PDB entry 1NMO | X-ray diffraction, 2.20 A resolution | chains E and F of the 6 polymer chains in the assembly

# Chain E (and F)
Molecule: Hypothetical protein ybgI
From: Escherichia coli, Escherichia coli O157:H7
Notes: chain F of this document is another copy of the same molecule, construct and numbering; everything in this record applies to it too
UniProtKB: P75743 (YBGI_ECOLI); residues 1-247 here = UniProt positions 1-247
Amino-acid sequence (247 residues; numbered 1 to 247; the number before each row is that of its first residue):
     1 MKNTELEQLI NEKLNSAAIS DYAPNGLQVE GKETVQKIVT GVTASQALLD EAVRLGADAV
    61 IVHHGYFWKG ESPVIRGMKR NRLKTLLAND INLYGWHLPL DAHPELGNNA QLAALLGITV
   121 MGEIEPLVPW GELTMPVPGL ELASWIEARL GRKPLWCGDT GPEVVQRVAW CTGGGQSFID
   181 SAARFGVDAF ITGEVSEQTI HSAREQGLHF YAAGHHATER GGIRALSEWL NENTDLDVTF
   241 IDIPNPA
Differences from the reference sequence: modified residue (1, 78, 121, 135)
Modified positions: Mse1, Mse78, Mse121, Mse135 (selenomethionine; parent Met)
Metal / ion sites: Fe ion site 1: His63, Asp101, Glu219; Fe ion site 2: His64, His215, Glu219

# Chain E / chain F interface
Contacting residue pairs - 49 pairs, chain E then chain F:
  Thr43(E) with Glu197(F), hydrogen bond; His201(F)
  Ser45(E) with His201(F); Glu205(F)
  Gln46(E) with Glu205(F), hydrogen bond (backbone-side chain)
  Mse78(E) with Asp180(F); His201(F); Ser202(F); Glu205(F); Gln206(F)
  Arg82(E) with His201(F); Glu205(F), salt bridge
  Leu155(E) with Pro246(F), hydrophobic
  Asp180(E) with Mse78(F)
  Glu194(E) with Val195(F); Ser196(F), hydrogen bond; Glu197(F), hydrogen bond (side chain-backbone)
  Val195(E) with Glu194(F); Ala247(F), hydrophobic
  Ser196(E) with Glu194(F); Ala247(F)
  Glu197(E) with Thr43(F), hydrogen bond; His64(F), salt bridge; Glu194(F), hydrogen bond (backbone-side chain); His215(F); Asn245(F), hydrogen bond (backbone-side chain)
  Ile200(E) with Asn245(F); Ala247(F), hydrophobic
  His201(E) with Thr43(F); Ser45(F); Mse78(F); Arg82(F); Asn245(F)
  Ser202(E) with Mse78(F)
  Arg204(E) with Pro244(F), hydrogen bond (side chain-backbone)
  Glu205(E) with Ser45(F); Gln46(F), hydrogen bond (side chain-backbone); Mse78(F); Arg82(F), salt bridge
  Gln206(E) with Mse78(F)
  His215(E) with Glu197(F)
  Pro244(E) with Arg204(F), hydrogen bond (backbone-side chain)
  Asn245(E) with Glu197(F), hydrogen bond (side chain-backbone); Ile200(F); His201(F), hydrogen bond
  Pro246(E) with Ile200(F), hydrophobic
  Ala247(E) with Val195(F), hydrophobic; Ser196(F); Glu197(F)
Other interface residues (no listed pair), chain E (26 interface residues in all): Val42, Ala47, His64, Ile243
Other interface residues (no listed pair), chain F (24 interface residues in all): Val42, Leu155

# Summary
The interface between chain E and chain F involves 26 residues on one side and 24 on the other; the contacts
include 12 hydrogen bonds and 3 salt bridges. Among the polar pairs are Arg82(E)-Glu205(F), Glu197(E)-His64(F)
and Thr43(E)-Glu197(F).
Chain E and chain F are both Hypothetical protein ybgI (Escherichia coli, Escherichia coli O157:H7); the
structure, Structural genomics, protein ybgI, unknown function, was determined by X-ray diffraction together
with 1LQA and 1NMP from the same study.
